Entry 1QXD (X-ray diffraction, 2.25 A resolution); this record covers chains A and C of the 4 polymer chains in the assembly.

Chain A (and C):
Name: Hemoglobin alpha chain
Organism: Homo sapiens
Notes: fragment: alpha chain; chain C of this document is another copy of the same molecule, construct and numbering; everything in this record applies to it too
Reference sequence: P69905 (HBA_HUMAN); residues 1-141 here = UniProt positions 1-141
Chain sequence (141 residues; each row starts with the number of its first residue):
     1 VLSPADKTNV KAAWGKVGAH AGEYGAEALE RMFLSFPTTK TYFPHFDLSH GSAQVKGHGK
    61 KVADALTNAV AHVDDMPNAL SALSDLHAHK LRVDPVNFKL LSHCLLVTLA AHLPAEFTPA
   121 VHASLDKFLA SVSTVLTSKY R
Covalent attachments: furfural (FU2) linked to Val-1
Metal / ion sites: heme Fe near His-87 (its only coordinating residue here)
Residues lining bound ligands:
  - furfural (FU2): Leu-2, Lys-127, Ala-130, Ser-131, Thr-134
  - heme (HEM): Met-32, Thr-39, Tyr-42, Phe-43, His-45, Phe-46, His-58, Lys-61, Val-62, Ala-65, Leu-66, Leu-83, Leu-86, His-87, Leu-91, Val-93, Asn-97, Phe-98, Leu-101, Leu-129, Val-132, Leu-136
Curated features (UniProtKB/Swiss-Prot):
  - site: Lys-61 (Not glycated)
  - natural variant: Asp-6 (A6D: In J-Toronto; this construct carries the variant), Ala-13 (A13D: In J-Paris 1/J-Aljezur), Glu-27 (A27E: In Shenyang; this construct carries the variant), Lys-61 (K61N: In Zambia; deletion: In Clinic), Asp-64 (A64D: In Pontoise; this construct carries the variant), Asp-75 (D75A: In Lille; D75G: In Chapel Hill; D75N: In G-Pest), Ala-111 (A111D: In Petah Tikva)

Chain A / chain C interface:
Residue-residue contacts (16):
  Val-1(A) with Pro-77(C), hydrophobic; Ser-138(C), hydrogen bond (backbone-side chain); Tyr-140(C), hydrophobic
  Leu-2(A) with Tyr-140(C)
  Ser-3(A) with Lys-139(C); Tyr-140(C); Arg-141(C)
  Pro-4(A) with Tyr-140(C)
  Pro-77(A) with Val-1(C), hydrophobic
  Lys-127(A) with Lys-139(C)
  Ser-138(A) with Val-1(C)
  Lys-139(A) with Ser-3(C); Asp-6(C); Lys-127(C), hydrogen bond (backbone-side chain)
  Tyr-140(A) with Val-1(C), hydrophobic; Ser-3(C)
Also at the interface, not in a pair above, chain A (12 interface residues in all): Asp-6, Thr-134, Val-135
Also at the interface, not in a pair above, chain C (13 interface residues in all): Leu-2, Pro-4, Thr-134, Val-135

In short:
12 residues of chain A face 13 of chain C across their interface, with 2 hydrogen bonds. Polar contacts
include Val-1(A)/Ser-138(C) and Lys-139(A)/Lys-127(C). Chain A binds heme. Covalently linked furfural: at
Val-1(A).
Chain A and chain C are both Hemoglobin alpha chain (Homo sapiens); the structure, Structural Basis for the
Potent Antisickling Effect of a Novel Class of 5-Membered Heterocyclic Aldehydic Compounds, was determined by
X-ray diffraction (same publication as 1QXE).
